Entry 2WYY (electron microscopy, 10.60 A resolution (very low resolution: no residue pairs are listed; an interface is given only as per-side residue counts)); this record covers chains H and R of the 12 polymer chains in the assembly.

# Chain H
Molecule: Nucleoprotein
From: Vesicular stomatitis indiana virus
Reference sequence: P03521 (NCAP_VSIVA); residue numbers follow UniProt; this construct covers 1-422
Sequence (422 residues; numbered 1 to 422; the number before each row is that of its first residue):
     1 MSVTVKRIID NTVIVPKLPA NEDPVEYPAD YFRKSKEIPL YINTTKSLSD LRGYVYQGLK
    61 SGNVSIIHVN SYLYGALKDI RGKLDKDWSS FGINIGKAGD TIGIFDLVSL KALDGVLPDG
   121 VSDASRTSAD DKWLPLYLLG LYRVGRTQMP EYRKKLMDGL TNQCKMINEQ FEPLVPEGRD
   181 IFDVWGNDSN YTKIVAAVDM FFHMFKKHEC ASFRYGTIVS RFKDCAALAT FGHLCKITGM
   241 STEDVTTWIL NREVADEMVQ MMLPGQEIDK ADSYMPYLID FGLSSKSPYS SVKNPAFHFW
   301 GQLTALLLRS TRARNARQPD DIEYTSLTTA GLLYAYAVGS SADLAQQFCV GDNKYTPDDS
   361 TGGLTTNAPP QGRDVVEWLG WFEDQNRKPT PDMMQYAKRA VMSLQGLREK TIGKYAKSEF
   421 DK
Unresolved in the structure: 1, 358-364
UniProt features mapped onto this chain:
  - binding site (RNA): Arg143, Tyr152, Lys206, Arg214, Lys286, Arg317, Arg408

# Chain R
Molecule: Poly-uridine
From: Vesicular stomatitis indiana virus
Sequence (45 nucleotides; each row starts with the number of its first residue):
    18 UUUUUUUUUU UUUUUUUUUU UUUUUUUUUU UUUUUUUUUU UUUUU

# How chain H and chain R interact
At this resolution (11 A) residue pairs are not listed: 25 residues of chain H and 8 of chain R lie at the interface.

# Overview
25 residues of chain H face 8 of chain R across their interface. UniProt lists 7 RNA-binding residues on chain
H.
Here chain H is Nucleoprotein and chain R is Poly-uridine, both from Vesicular stomatitis indiana virus. Entry
2WYY (Cryoem model of the vesicular stomatitis virus) was determined by electron microscopy.
